4KPM - chain A; structure by X-ray diffraction, 1.33 A resolution.

== Chain A ==
Name: Resuscitation-promoting factor RpfB
From: Mycobacterium tuberculosis
Notes: EC 3.-.-.-
Reference sequence: O05594 (RPFB_MYCTU); residues 283-362 here = UniProt positions 283-362
Sequence (80 residues; row label = number of the first residue in the row):
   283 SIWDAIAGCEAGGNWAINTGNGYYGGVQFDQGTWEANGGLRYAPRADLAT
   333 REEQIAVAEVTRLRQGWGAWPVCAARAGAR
Disulfide bonds: Cys291-Cys355
What the authors report for this chain:
  - catalytic residues: Glu292 (by similarity / conservation)
  - conformationally variable residues (loop rearrangement): Gly348 to Pro353
  - binding site for N-acetylglucosamine: Glu292, Tyr305, Gln310, Asp312, Thr315, Gln347, Ala351, Pro353

== Overview ==
From the paper: the catalytic residue Glu292; a binding site for N-acetylglucosamine at Glu292, Tyr305 and
Gln310 among others.
Chain A is Resuscitation-promoting factor RpfB (Mycobacterium tuberculosis); the structure, Crystal structure
of the catalytic domain of RpfB from Mycobacterium tuberculosis in complex with triNAG, was determined by
X-ray diffraction, deposited together with 4KL7.
